PDB entry 7YVQ | electron microscopy, 3.18 A resolution | chains C and H of the 8 polymer chains in the assembly

Chain C:
Name: ADP-ribosylating binary toxin binding subunit CdtB
Source organism: Clostridioides difficile
UniProt: A8DS70 (A8DS70_CLODI); residue numbers follow UniProt; this construct covers 202-876
Sequence (675 residues; numbered 202 to 876; the number before each row is that of its first residue):
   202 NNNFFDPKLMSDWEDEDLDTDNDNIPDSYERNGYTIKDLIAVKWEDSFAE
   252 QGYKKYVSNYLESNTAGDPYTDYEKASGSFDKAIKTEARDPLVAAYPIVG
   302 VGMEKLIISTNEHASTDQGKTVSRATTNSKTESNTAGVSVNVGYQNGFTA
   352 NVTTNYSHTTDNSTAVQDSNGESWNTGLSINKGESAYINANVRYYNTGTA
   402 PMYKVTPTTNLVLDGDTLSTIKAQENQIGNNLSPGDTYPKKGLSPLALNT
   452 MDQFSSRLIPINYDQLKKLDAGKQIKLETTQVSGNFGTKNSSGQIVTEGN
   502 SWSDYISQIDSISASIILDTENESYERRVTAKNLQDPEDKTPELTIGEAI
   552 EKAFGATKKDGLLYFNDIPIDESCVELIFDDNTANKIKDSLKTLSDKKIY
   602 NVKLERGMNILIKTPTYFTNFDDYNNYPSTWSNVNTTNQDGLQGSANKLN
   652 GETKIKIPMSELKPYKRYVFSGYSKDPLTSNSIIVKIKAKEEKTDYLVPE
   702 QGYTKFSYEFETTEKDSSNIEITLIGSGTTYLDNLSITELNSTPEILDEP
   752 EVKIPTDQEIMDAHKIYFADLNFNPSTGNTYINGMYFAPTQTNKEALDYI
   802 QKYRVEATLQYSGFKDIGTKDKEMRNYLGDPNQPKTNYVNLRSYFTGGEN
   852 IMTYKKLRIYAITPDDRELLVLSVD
Not modelled in the structure: 202-216, 332-363, 743-876
Metal / ion sites: Ca2+ site 1: Asp220, Asp222, Asp224, Ile226, Glu231; Ca2+ site 2: Asp222, Asp224, Glu231, Asn260, Glu263, Asp273; Ca2+ site 3: Asp623, Ser646, Asp734
Reported in the primary citation:
  - mutagenesis - F774G, F774L: decreased binding to di-heptamer

Chain H:
Name: ADP-ribosylating binary toxin enzymatic subunit CdtA
Source organism: Clostridioides difficile
UniProt: Q9KH42 (Q9KH42_CLODI); residues 1-413 here correspond to UniProt positions 51-463 (UniProt number = residue number + 50)
Sequence (428 residues; row label = number of the first residue in the row):
     1 APIERPEDFLKDKEKAKEWERKEAERIEQKLERSEKEALESYKKDSVEIS
    51 KYSQTRNYFYDYQIEANSREKEYKELRNAISKNKIDKPMYVYYFESPEKF
   101 AFNKVIRTENQNEISLEKFNEFKETIQNKLFKQDGFKDISLYEPGKGDEK
   151 PTPLLMHLKLPRNTGMLPYTNTNNVSTLIEQGYSIKIDKIVRIVIDGKHY
   201 IKAEASVVSSLDFKDDVSKGDSWGKANYNDWSNKLTPNELADVNDYMRGG
   251 YTAINNYLISNGPVNNPNPELDSKITNIENALKREPIPTNLTVYRRSGPQ
   301 EFGLTLTSPEYDFNKLENIDAFKSKWEGQALSYPNFISTSIGSVNMSAFA
   351 KRKIVLRITIPKGSPGAYLSAIPGYAGEYEVLLNHGSKFKINKIDSYKDG
   401 TITKLIVDATLIPENLYFQGLEHHHHHH
Not modelled in the structure: 414-428
Construct notes: expression tag (414-428)

Interface between chain C and chain H:
Pairs across the interface - 17 pairs, chain C then chain H:
  Asp218(C) - Thr108(H)
  Asp218(C) - Asn110(H)  hydrogen bond (backbone-side chain)
  Asp218(C) - Gln111(H)
  Leu219(C) - Asn110(H)
  Asp220(C) - Asn110(H)
  Asn225(C) - Asn112(H)
  Asn225(C) - Asp196(H)
  Asn225(C) - Lys198(H)
  Leu240(C) - Gly197(H)
  Ile241(C) - Glu113(H)
  Ile241(C) - Gly197(H)
  Ile241(C) - His199(H)
  Tyr274(C) - Asp196(H)
  Tyr274(C) - Gly197(H)  hydrogen bond (side chain-backbone)
  Glu275(C) - Lys146(H)  salt bridge
  Lys490(C) - Lys146(H)
  Ser492(C) - Lys11(H)
Interface residues without a listed pair, chain C (14 interface residues in all): Pro227, Ala242, Val243, Ser493
Interface residues without a listed pair, chain H (12 interface residues in all): Val194

Summary:
14 residues of chain C and 12 residues of chain H are in contact; the contacts include 2 hydrogen bonds and 1
salt bridge. Among the polar pairs are Glu275(C)-Lys146(H), Asp218(C)-Asn110(H) and Tyr274(C)-Gly197(H). The
paper reports that F774G and F774L of chain C reduce binding to di-heptamer.
Chain C is ADP-ribosylating binary toxin binding subunit CdtB and chain H is ADP-ribosylating binary toxin
enzymatic subunit CdtA, both from Clostridioides difficile; the structure, Complex structure of Clostridioides
difficile binary toxin folded CDTa-bound CDTb-pore (short), was determined by electron microscopy, deposited
together with 7VNJ, 7VNN and 7YVS.
